Entry 1M90 (X-ray diffraction, 2.80 A resolution); this record covers chains A and Q of the 31 polymer chains in the assembly.

== Chain A ==
Molecule: 23S RRNA
Source organism: Haloarcula marismortui
Sequence (2922 nucleotides; row label = number of the first residue in the row):
     2 UUGGCUACUA UGCCAGCUGG UGGAUUGCUC GGCUCAGGCG CUGAUGAAGG ACGUGCCAAG
    62 CUGCGAUAAG CCAUGGGGAG CCGCACGGAG GCGAAGAACC AUGGAUUUCC GAAUGAGAAU
   122 CUCUCUAACA AUUGCUUCGC GCAAUGAGGA ACCCCGAGAA CUGAAACAUC UCAGUAUCGG
   182 GAGGAACAGA AAACGCAAUG UGAUGUCGUU AGUAACCGCG AGUGAACGCG AUACAGCCCA
   242 AACCGAAGCC CUCACGGGCA AUGUGGUGUC AGGGCUACCU CUCAUCAGCC GACCGUCUCG
   302 ACGAAGUCUC UUGGAACAGA GCGUGAUACA GGGUGACAAC CCCGUACUCG AGACCAGUAC
   362 GACGUGCGGU AGUGCCAGAG UAGCGGGGGU UGGAUAUCCC UCGCGAAUAA CGCAGGCAUC
   422 GACUGCGAAG GCUAAACACA ACCUGAGACC GAUAGUGAAC AAGUAGUGUG AACGAACGCU
   482 GCAAAGUACC CUCAGAAGGG AGGCGAAAUA GAGCAUGAAA UCAGUUGGCG AUCGAGCGAC
   542 AGGGCAUACA AGGUCCCUCG ACGAAUGACC GACGCGCGAG CGUCCAGUAA GACUCACGGG
   602 AAGCCGAUGU UCUGUCGUAC GUUUUGAAAA ACGAGCCAGG GAGUGUGUCU GCAUGGCAAG
   662 UCUAACCGGA GUAUCCGGGG AGGCACAGGG AAACCGACAU GGCCGCAGGG CUUUGCCCGA
   722 GGGCCGCCGU CUUCAAGGGC GGGGAGCCAU GUGGACACGA CCCGAAUCCG GACGAUCUAC
   782 GCAUGGACAA GAUGAAGCGU GCCGAAAGGC ACGUGGAAGU CUGUUAGAGU UGGUGUCCUA
   842 CAAUACCCUC UCGUGAUCUA UGUGUAGGGG UGAAAGGCCC AUCGAGUCCG GCAACAGCUG
   902 GUUCCAAUCG AAACAUGUCG AAGCAUGACC UCCGCCGAGG UAGUCUGUGA GGUAGAGCGA
   962 CCGAUUGGUG UGUCCGCCUC CGAGAGGAGU CGGCACACCU GUCAAACUCC AAACUUACAG
  1022 ACGCCGUUUG ACGCGGGGAU UCCGGUGCGC GGGGUAAGCC UGUGUACCAG GAGGGGAACA
  1082 ACCCAGAGAU AGGUUAAGGU CCCCAAGUGU GGAUUAAGUG UAAUCCUCUG AAGGUGGUCU
  1142 CGAGCCCUAG ACAGCCGGGA GGUGAGCUUA GAAGCAGCUA CCCUCUAAGA AAAGCGUAAC
  1202 AGCUUACCGG CCGAGGUUUG AGGCGCCCAA AAUGAUCGGG ACUCAAAUCC ACCACCGAGA
  1262 CCUGUCCGUA CCACUCAUAC UGGUAAUCGA GUAGAUUGGC GCUCUAAUUG GAUGGAAGUA
  1322 GGGGUGAAAA CUCCUAUGGA CCGAUUAGUG ACGAAAAUCC UGGCCAUAGU AGCAGCGAUA
  1382 GUCGGGUGAG AACCCCGACG GCCUAAUGGA UAAGGGUUCC UCAGCACUGC UGAUCAGCUG
  1442 AGGGUUAGCC GGUCCUAAGU CAUACCGCAA CUCGACUAUG ACGAAAUGGG AAACGGGUUA
  1502 AUAUUCCCGU GCCACUAUGC AGUGAAAGUU GACGCCCUGG GGUCGAUCAC GCUGGGCAUU
  1562 CGCCCAGUCG AACCGUCCAA CUCCGUGGAA GCCGUAAUGG CAGGAAGCGG ACGAACGGCG
  1622 GCAUAGGGAA ACGUGAUUCA ACCUGGGGCC CAUGAAAAGA CGAGCAUAGU GUCCGUACCG
  1682 AGAACCGACA CAGGUGUCCA UGGCGGCGAA AGCCAAGGCC UGUCGGGAGC AACCAACGUU
  1742 AGGGAAUUCG GCAAGUUAGU CCCGUACCUU CGGAAGAAGG GAUGCCUGCU CCGGAACGGA
  1802 GCAGGUCGCA GUGACUCGGA AGCUCGGACU GUCUAGUAAC AACAUAGGUG ACCGCAAAUC
  1862 CGCAAGGACU CGUACGGUCA CUGAAUCCUG CCCAGUGCAG GUAUCUGAAC ACCUCGUACA
  1922 AGAGGACGAA GGACCUGUCA ACGGCGGGGG UAACUAUGAC CCUCUUAAGG UAGCGUAGUA
  1982 CCUUGCCGCA UCAGUAGCGG CUUGCAUGAA UGGAUUAACC AGAGCUUCAC UGUCCCAACG
  2042 UUGGGCCCGG UGAACUGUAC AUUCCAGUGC GGAGUCUGGA GACACCCAGG GGGAAGCGAA
  2102 GACCCUAUGG AGCUUUACUG CAGGCUGUCG CUGAGACGUG GUCGCCGAUG UGCAGCAUAG
  2162 GUAGGAGACA CUACACAGGU ACCCGCGCUA GCGGGCCACC GAGUCAACAG UGAAAUACUA
  2222 CCCGUCGGUG ACUGCGACUC UCACUCCGGG AGGAGGACAC CGAUAGCCGG GCAGUUUGAC
  2282 UGGGGCGGUA CGCGCUCGAA AAGAUAUCGA GCGCGCCCUA UGGCUAUCUC AGCCGGGACA
  2342 GAGACCCGGC GAAGAGUGCA AGAGCAAAAG AUAGCUUGAC AGUGUUCUUC CCAACGAGGA
  2402 ACGCUGACGC GAAAGCGUGG UCUAGCGAAC CAAUUAGCCU GCUUGAUGCG GGCAAUUGAU
  2462 GACAGAAAAG CUACCCUAGG GAUAACAGAG UCGUCACUCG CAAGAGCACA UAUCGACCGA
  2522 GUGGCUUGCU ACCUCGAUGU CGGUUCCCUC CAUCCUGCCC GUGCAGAAGC GGGCAAGGGU
  2582 GAGGUUGUUC GCCUAUUAAA GGAGGUCGUG AGCUGGGUUU AGACCGUCGU GAGACAGGUC
  2642 GGCUGCUAUC UACUGGGUGU GUAAUGGUGU CUGACAAGAA CGACCGUAUA GUACGAGAGG
  2702 AACUACGGUU GGUGGCCACU GGUGUACCGG UUGUUCGAGA GAGCACGUGC CGGGUAGCCA
  2762 CGCCACACGG GGUAAGAGCU GAACGCAUCU AAGCUCGAAA CCCACUUGGA AAAGAGACAC
  2822 CGCCGAGGUC CCGCGUACAA GACGCGGUCG AUAGACUCGG GGUGUGCGCG UCGAGGUAAC
  2882 GAGACGUUAA GCCCACGAGC ACUAACAGAC CAAAGCCAUC AU
Disordered / not traced: 2-9, 126-127, 715, 971-998, 1560, 1952-1963, 2137-2236, 2339-2343, 2665-2666, 2915-2923
Differences from the reference sequence: conflict C560 (U3155 in 3377779)
Ion coordination: Mg2+ site 1 near G28 (its only coordinating residue here); Na+ site 1: C40, G41; Na+ site 2: G56, A59, G61; Na+ site 3: G66, U108; Mg2+ site 2 near U115 (its only coordinating residue here); Na+ site 4: C130, U146; Na+ site 5: C141, G142; Mg2+ site 3: C162, U2276; K+ site 1: C162, U163, U172; Mg2+ site 4: A165, A167, C168; Na+ site 6: A165, A166, A167; Mg2+ site 5: A166, G219; 64 more Na+ sites not listed; 99 more Mg2+ sites not listed; 1 more K+ sites not listed
Residues lining bound ligands:
  - 6-aminohexanoic acid / phenylalaninal: G2102, A2103, C2104, A2486, A2538, G2540, U2620, U2621
  - sparsomycin (SPS): A2486, C2487, U2541, C2608, U2619, U2620, A2637
Reported in the primary citation:
  - binding site for CCA: G2284, G2285
  - conformationally variable residues: A2637
  - contacts within the chain: G2482-A2486 (hydrogen bond), G2102-A2486 (hydrogen bond)
  - catalytic residues: A2486 (proposed by the authors, not directly observed)

== Chain Q ==
Protein: Ribosomal protein L19E
Source organism: Haloarcula marismortui
UniProtKB: P14119 (RL19_HALMA); residue numbers follow UniProt; this construct covers 1-148
Sequence (148 residues; row label = number of the first residue in the row):
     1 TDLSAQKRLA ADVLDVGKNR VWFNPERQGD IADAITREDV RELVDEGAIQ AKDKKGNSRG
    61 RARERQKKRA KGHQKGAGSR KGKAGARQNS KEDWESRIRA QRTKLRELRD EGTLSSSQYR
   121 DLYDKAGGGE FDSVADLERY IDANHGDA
Disordered / not traced: 144-148
Differences from the reference sequence: conflict Lys71 (Tyr in P14119)

== How chain A and chain Q interact ==
Pairs across the interface (176):
  G792(A) - Ala86(Q)  sugar contact
  A793(A) - Lys83(Q)  sugar contact
  A793(A) - Gly85(Q)  hydrogen bond to the phosphate
  A793(A) - Ala86(Q)  hydrogen bond to the phosphate
  G800(A) - Gly127(Q)  sugar contact
  G800(A) - Gly128(Q)  hydrogen bond to the base
  U801(A) - Asp124(Q)  sugar contact
  U801(A) - Lys125(Q)  phosphate contact
  U801(A) - Gly128(Q)  sugar contact
  U801(A) - Glu130(Q)  hydrogen bond to the sugar
  G802(A) - Lys125(Q)  phosphate contact
  G802(A) - Glu130(Q)  sugar contact
  G814(A) - Trp94(Q)  sugar contact
  U815(A) - Trp94(Q)  sugar contact
  G816(A) - Lys91(Q)  salt bridge to the phosphate
  G817(A) - Lys91(Q)  salt bridge to the phosphate
  G1386(A) - Gln28(Q)  hydrogen bond to the base
  G1387(A) - Thr1(Q)  hydrogen bond to the sugar
  G1387(A) - Gln28(Q)  hydrogen bond to the sugar
  U1388(A) - Thr1(Q)  hydrogen bond to the sugar
  C1395(A) - Asp2(Q)  hydrogen bond to the sugar
  C1396(A) - Thr1(Q)  sugar contact
  C1396(A) - Asp2(Q)  sugar contact
  C1396(A) - Leu3(Q)  hydrogen bond to the sugar
  C1396(A) - Ser4(Q)  phosphate contact
  C1397(A) - Leu3(Q)  sugar contact
  C1397(A) - Lys7(Q)  salt bridge to the phosphate
  C1397(A) - Phe23(Q)  hydrogen bond to the sugar
  C1397(A) - Pro25(Q)  sugar contact
  C1397(A) - Gln28(Q)  sugar contact
  G1398(A) - Lys7(Q)  salt bridge to the phosphate
  G1398(A) - Val21(Q)  phosphate contact
  G1398(A) - Trp22(Q)  hydrogen bond to the phosphate
  G1398(A) - Phe23(Q)  hydrogen bond to the phosphate
  G1398(A) - Pro25(Q)  sugar contact
  A1399(A) - Trp22(Q)  phosphate contact
  A1399(A) - Lys52(Q)  salt bridge to the phosphate
  U1422(A) - Ala5(Q)  phosphate contact
  U1499(A) - Arg41(Q)  salt bridge to the phosphate
  U1500(A) - Arg37(Q)  hydrogen bond to the base
  U1500(A) - Arg41(Q)  salt bridge to the phosphate
  A1501(A) - Arg8(Q)  hydrogen bond to the phosphate
  A1501(A) - Leu9(Q)  phosphate contact
  A1501(A) - Ile35(Q)  sugar contact
  A1501(A) - Thr36(Q)  phosphate contact
  A1501(A) - Arg37(Q)  hydrogen bond to the phosphate
  A1502(A) - Arg8(Q)  salt bridge to the phosphate
  A1502(A) - Leu9(Q)  phosphate contact
  A1502(A) - Arg37(Q)  salt bridge to the phosphate
  U1539(A) - Lys91(Q)  sugar contact
  G1540(A) - Glu95(Q)  sugar contact
  G1540(A) - Arg99(Q)  hydrogen bond to the phosphate
  G1541(A) - Arg99(Q)  salt bridge to the phosphate
  U1548(A) - Arg59(Q)  hydrogen bond to the phosphate
  C1549(A) - Arg59(Q)  salt bridge to the phosphate
  C1549(A) - Arg63(Q)  salt bridge to the phosphate
  C1549(A) - Gln66(Q)  sugar contact
  C1565(A) - Ser58(Q)  hydrogen bond to the sugar
  C1565(A) - Arg59(Q)  phosphate contact
  C1565(A) - Gly60(Q)  phosphate contact
  C1565(A) - Arg63(Q)  salt bridge to the phosphate
  C1566(A) - Gly56(Q)  phosphate contact
  C1566(A) - Asn57(Q)  phosphate contact
  C1566(A) - Ser58(Q)  phosphate contact
  C1566(A) - Arg59(Q)  hydrogen bond to the phosphate
  C1566(A) - Arg63(Q)  salt bridge to the phosphate
  C1593(A) - Ser116(Q)  sugar contact
  C1593(A) - Ser117(Q)  phosphate contact
  C1593(A) - Arg120(Q)  base contact
  C1594(A) - Arg109(Q)  salt bridge to the phosphate
  C1594(A) - Ser116(Q)  phosphate contact
  C1594(A) - Tyr119(Q)  phosphate contact
  C1594(A) - Arg120(Q)  salt bridge to the phosphate
  G1595(A) - Arg109(Q)  salt bridge to the phosphate
  G1595(A) - Tyr119(Q)  hydrogen bond to the phosphate
  G1595(A) - Arg120(Q)  salt bridge to the phosphate
  G1595(A) - Tyr123(Q)  base contact
  U1596(A) - Arg102(Q)  base contact
  U1596(A) - Arg106(Q)  salt bridge to the phosphate
  U1596(A) - Tyr123(Q)  hydrogen bond to the phosphate
  A1597(A) - Lys91(Q)  hydrogen bond to the base
  A1597(A) - Trp94(Q)  hydrogen bond to the sugar
  A1597(A) - Glu95(Q)  sugar contact
  A1597(A) - Ile98(Q)  sugar contact
  A1597(A) - Arg99(Q)  salt bridge to the phosphate
  A1597(A) - Arg102(Q)  salt bridge to the phosphate
  A1598(A) - Trp94(Q)  phosphate contact
  A1598(A) - Arg102(Q)  salt bridge to the phosphate
  G1703(A) - Asn57(Q)  base contact
  G1704(A) - Asn57(Q)  hydrogen bond to the base
  G1704(A) - Arg59(Q)  hydrogen bond to the phosphate
  C1705(A) - Arg59(Q)  salt bridge to the phosphate
  C1705(A) - Arg65(Q)  hydrogen bond to the phosphate
  G1706(A) - Arg65(Q)  salt bridge to the phosphate
  G1706(A) - Arg69(Q)  salt bridge to the phosphate
  G1707(A) - Arg69(Q)  salt bridge to the phosphate
  G1707(A) - Lys81(Q)  phosphate contact
  G1707(A) - Gly82(Q)  phosphate contact
  C1708(A) - Lys81(Q)  hydrogen bond to the phosphate
  C1708(A) - Gly82(Q)  hydrogen bond to the phosphate
  C1708(A) - Ala86(Q)  sugar contact
  C1708(A) - Arg87(Q)  salt bridge to the phosphate
  C1715(A) - Lys55(Q)  hydrogen bond to the sugar
  C1715(A) - Asn57(Q)  hydrogen bond to the sugar
  A1716(A) - Lys55(Q)  hydrogen bond to the sugar
  A1716(A) - Gly56(Q)  sugar contact
  A1716(A) - Asn57(Q)  sugar contact
  A1717(A) - Lys54(Q)  phosphate contact
  A1717(A) - Lys55(Q)  hydrogen bond to the phosphate
  G1718(A) - Val16(Q)  phosphate contact
  G1718(A) - Gly17(Q)  hydrogen bond to the phosphate
  G1718(A) - Arg20(Q)  salt bridge to the phosphate
  G1719(A) - Gly17(Q)  phosphate contact
  G1719(A) - Lys18(Q)  hydrogen bond to the phosphate
  G1719(A) - Asn19(Q)  hydrogen bond to the phosphate
  C1720(A) - Asn19(Q)  hydrogen bond to the phosphate
  G1760(A) - Ala77(Q)  hydrogen bond to the base
  G1760(A) - Arg80(Q)  hydrogen bond to the base
  G1760(A) - Lys81(Q)  hydrogen bond to the sugar
  U1761(A) - Ala77(Q)  base contact
  U1761(A) - Arg80(Q)  sugar contact
  U1761(A) - Lys81(Q)  sugar contact
  U1761(A) - Gly82(Q)  sugar contact
  U1761(A) - Lys83(Q)  phosphate contact
  U1761(A) - Ala84(Q)  phosphate contact
  C1762(A) - Lys83(Q)  salt bridge to the phosphate
  C1762(A) - Ala84(Q)  hydrogen bond to the phosphate
  U1784(A) - Ala77(Q)  sugar contact
  U1784(A) - Gly78(Q)  hydrogen bond to the phosphate
  G1785(A) - Gly76(Q)  hydrogen bond to the phosphate
  G1785(A) - Ala77(Q)  phosphate contact
  G1785(A) - Gly78(Q)  hydrogen bond to the phosphate
  G1785(A) - Ser79(Q)  phosphate contact
  C1786(A) - Gln74(Q)  phosphate contact
  C1787(A) - Lys68(Q)  salt bridge to the phosphate
  C1787(A) - Gln74(Q)  hydrogen bond to the phosphate
  U1788(A) - Lys68(Q)  phosphate contact
  U1788(A) - His73(Q)  base contact
  G1789(A) - Lys71(Q)  base contact
  G1789(A) - His73(Q)  base contact
  C1790(A) - Lys71(Q)  salt bridge to the phosphate
  C1790(A) - Gly72(Q)  base contact
  C1793(A) - Arg97(Q)  sugar contact
  C1793(A) - Ser133(Q)  phosphate contact
  C1793(A) - Ala135(Q)  phosphate contact
  G1794(A) - Ser96(Q)  hydrogen bond to the sugar
  G1794(A) - Ala100(Q)  phosphate contact
  G1794(A) - Ser133(Q)  phosphate contact
  G1794(A) - Val134(Q)  hydrogen bond to the phosphate
  G1795(A) - Ala100(Q)  phosphate contact
  C1798(A) - Gln66(Q)  sugar contact
  C1798(A) - Ala70(Q)  phosphate contact
  G1799(A) - Arg87(Q)  sugar contact
  G1799(A) - Gln88(Q)  base contact
  G1800(A) - Lys75(Q)  salt bridge to the phosphate
  G1800(A) - Arg87(Q)  salt bridge to the phosphate
  G1800(A) - Gln88(Q)  sugar contact
  A1801(A) - Arg80(Q)  salt bridge to the phosphate
  A1801(A) - Arg87(Q)  salt bridge to the phosphate
  G1802(A) - Gly72(Q)  base contact
  G1802(A) - Arg80(Q)  salt bridge to the phosphate
  U1813(A) - Gly78(Q)  sugar contact
  U1813(A) - Lys81(Q)  sugar contact
  U1817(A) - Lys81(Q)  hydrogen bond to the base
  U2735(A) - Arg65(Q)  salt bridge to the phosphate
  U2736(A) - Lys55(Q)  hydrogen bond to the sugar
  U2736(A) - Asn57(Q)  sugar contact
  U2736(A) - Arg61(Q)  salt bridge to the phosphate
  C2737(A) - Lys55(Q)  salt bridge to the phosphate
  C2737(A) - Gly56(Q)  phosphate contact
  C2737(A) - Asn57(Q)  phosphate contact
  C2737(A) - Ser58(Q)  hydrogen bond to the phosphate
  C2737(A) - Arg61(Q)  salt bridge to the phosphate
  G2738(A) - Ser58(Q)  sugar contact
  G2738(A) - Arg61(Q)  hydrogen bond to the phosphate
  A2739(A) - Arg61(Q)  salt bridge to the phosphate
Other interface residues (no listed pair), chain A (79 interface residues in all): C1421, C1423, C1436, G1556, A1567, A1783, A1796
Other interface residues (no listed pair), chain Q (85 interface residues in all): Asn24, Glu38, Asp53, Ala62, Ser90, Gly129

== Overview ==
The interface between chain A and chain Q involves 79 residues on one side and 85 on the other, with 51
hydrogen bonds and 41 salt bridges. Polar pairs include G800(A)-Gly128(Q), G1386(A)-Gln28(Q) and
U1500(A)-Arg37(Q). From the paper: the catalytic residue A2486(A); a binding site for CCA at G2284(A) and
G2285(A).
Here chain A is 23S RRNA and chain Q is Ribosomal protein L19E, both from Haloarcula marismortui. Entry 1M90
(Co-crystal structure of CCA-Phe-caproic acid-biotin and sparsomycin bound to the 50S ribosomal subunit) was
determined by X-ray diffraction, deposited together with 1Q7Y, 1Q81, 1Q82 and 1Q86.
